4RPD - chains A and B; structure by X-ray diffraction, 1.51 A resolution.

== Chain A (and B) ==
Name: Capsid protein
Source organism: Norwalk virus
Notes: fragment: p domain residues 225-525; chain B of this document is another copy of the same molecule, construct and numbering; everything in this record applies to it too
UniProt: Q20K66 (Q20K66_9CALI); residue numbers follow UniProt; this construct covers 225-525
Amino-acid sequence (305 residues; numbered 221 to 525; the number before each row is that of its first residue):
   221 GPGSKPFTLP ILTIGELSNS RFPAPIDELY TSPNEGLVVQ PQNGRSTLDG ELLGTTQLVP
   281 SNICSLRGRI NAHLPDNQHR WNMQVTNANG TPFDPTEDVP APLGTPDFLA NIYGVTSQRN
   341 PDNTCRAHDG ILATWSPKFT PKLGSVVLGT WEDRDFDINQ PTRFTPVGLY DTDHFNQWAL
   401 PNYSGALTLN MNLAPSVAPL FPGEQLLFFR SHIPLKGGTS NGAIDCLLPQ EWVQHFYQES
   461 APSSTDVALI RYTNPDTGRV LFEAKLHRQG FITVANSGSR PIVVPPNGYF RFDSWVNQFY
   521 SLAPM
Unresolved in the structure: 221-223 (chain B: 221-222)
Differences from the reference sequence: expression tag (221-224)
From the paper describing this entry:
  - conformationally variable residues (side-chain flip): D375

== How chain A and chain B interact ==
Pairs across the interface - 85 pairs, chain A then chain B:
  P230(A) - Q458(B)
  I231(A) - Y457(B)
  I231(A) - Q458(B)  hydrogen bond (backbone-side chain)
  L232(A) - L278(B)  hydrophobic
  L232(A) - Q458(B)
  G235(A) - V279(B)
  E236(A) - V279(B)
  E236(A) - Y457(B)
  S238(A) - V279(B)
  S238(A) - P280(B)
  P243(A) - S281(B)
  A244(A) - S281(B)
  P245(A) - S281(B)
  P245(A) - N282(B)
  P245(A) - R383(B)
  L278(A) - L232(B)  hydrophobic
  V279(A) - G235(B)
  V279(A) - E236(B)
  V279(A) - S238(B)
  P280(A) - S238(B)
  P280(A) - P280(B)  hydrophobic
  P280(A) - E451(B)
  S281(A) - P243(B)
  S281(A) - A244(B)
  S281(A) - P245(B)
  N282(A) - P245(B)
  Y333(A) - V335(B)  hydrophobic
  Y333(A) - D349(B)
  V335(A) - Y333(B)  hydrophobic
  V335(A) - V387(B)  hydrophobic
  S337(A) - P434(B)
  R339(A) - H432(B)  hydrogen bond (side chain-backbone)
  R339(A) - I433(B)  hydrogen bond (side chain-backbone)
  R339(A) - L435(B)
  R339(A) - S440(B)  hydrogen bond (side chain-backbone)
  R339(A) - N441(B)
  R339(A) - G442(B)
  D342(A) - T439(B)
  N343(A) - G438(B)
  N343(A) - T439(B)
  N343(A) - S440(B)  hydrogen bond (backbone-backbone)
  N343(A) - N441(B)
  T344(A) - G438(B)
  T344(A) - T439(B)
  C345(A) - L435(B)
  C345(A) - G437(B)
  C345(A) - G438(B)  hydrogen bond (backbone-backbone)
  C345(A) - S440(B)
  R346(A) - L435(B)
  R346(A) - K436(B)
  A347(A) - L435(B)
  A347(A) - K436(B)  hydrogen bond (backbone-backbone)
  D349(A) - Y333(B)
  D349(A) - D349(B)
  R383(A) - P245(B)
  V387(A) - V335(B)  hydrophobic
  H432(A) - R339(B)  hydrogen bond (backbone-side chain)
  I433(A) - R339(B)  hydrogen bond (backbone-side chain)
  P434(A) - S337(B)
  L435(A) - R339(B)
  L435(A) - C345(B)
  L435(A) - R346(B)
  L435(A) - A347(B)
  K436(A) - R346(B)
  K436(A) - A347(B)  hydrogen bond (backbone-backbone)
  G437(A) - C345(B)
  G438(A) - N343(B)
  G438(A) - T344(B)
  G438(A) - C345(B)  hydrogen bond (backbone-backbone)
  T439(A) - D342(B)
  T439(A) - N343(B)
  T439(A) - T344(B)
  S440(A) - R339(B)  hydrogen bond (backbone-side chain)
  S440(A) - N343(B)  hydrogen bond (backbone-backbone)
  S440(A) - C345(B)
  N441(A) - R339(B)
  N441(A) - N343(B)
  G442(A) - R339(B)
  E451(A) - P280(B)
  Q454(A) - Q454(B)
  Y457(A) - I231(B)
  Y457(A) - E236(B)
  Q458(A) - P230(B)
  Q458(A) - I231(B)  hydrogen bond (side chain-backbone)
  Q458(A) - L232(B)
Interface residues without a listed pair, chain A (47 interface residues in all): L237, D247, R287, T385, E459
Interface residues without a listed pair, chain B (49 interface residues in all): L237, D247, R287, Q338, R374, T385, E459

== Summary ==
47 residues of chain A face 49 of chain B across their interface, with 14 hydrogen bonds. Polar pairs include
I231(A)-Q458(B), R339(A)-H432(B) and R339(A)-I433(B). The paper reports conformational variability at D375(A).
Both chains are Capsid protein (Norwalk virus). Entry 4RPD (Crystal Structure of P Domain of 485 Norovirus)
was determined by X-ray diffraction (same publication as 4RPB and 4ROX).
